PDB entry 8FS3 | electron microscopy, 2.93 A resolution | chains G and H of the 10 polymer chains in the assembly

# Chain G
Name: DNA damage checkpoint control protein RAD17
Source organism: Saccharomyces cerevisiae
Reference sequence: A0A8H4BW58 (A0A8H4BW58_YEASX); residues 1-401 here = UniProt positions 1-401
Sequence (401 residues; row label = number of the first residue in the row):
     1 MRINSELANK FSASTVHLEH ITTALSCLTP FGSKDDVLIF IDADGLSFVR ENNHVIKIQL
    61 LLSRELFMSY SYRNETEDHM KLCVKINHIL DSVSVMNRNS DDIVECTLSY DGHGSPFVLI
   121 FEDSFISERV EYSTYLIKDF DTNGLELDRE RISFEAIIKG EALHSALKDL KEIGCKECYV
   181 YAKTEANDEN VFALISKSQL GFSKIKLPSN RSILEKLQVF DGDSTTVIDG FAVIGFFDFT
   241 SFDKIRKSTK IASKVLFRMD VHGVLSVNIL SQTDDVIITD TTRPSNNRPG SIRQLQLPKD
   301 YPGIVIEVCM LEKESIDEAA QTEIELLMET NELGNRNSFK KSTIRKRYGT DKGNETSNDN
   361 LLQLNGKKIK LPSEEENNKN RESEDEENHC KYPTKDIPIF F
Disordered / not traced: 1-8, 100-101, 138-143, 273-301, 331-401

# Chain H
Name: DDC1 isoform 1
Source organism: Saccharomyces cerevisiae
Reference sequence: A0A8H4BUG7 (A0A8H4BUG7_YEASX); residue numbers follow UniProt; this construct covers 1-612
Sequence (612 residues; each row starts with the number of its first residue):
     1 MSFKATITES GKQNIWFRAI YVLSTIQDDI KITVTTNELI AWSMNETDTT LCQVRFQKSF
    61 FEEYEFKPHE IVFGENGVQV IEDTYGNSHK LYSFRVNGRH LTTISRKPDG DGIKSFTIAV
   121 NNTSTCPESL ANRLIVVIEM DSLIVKEYCP QFQPIKYDPI IINLKYKRRF LDVFGTAASD
   181 RNPQEPLDPK LLDVFTNTER ELTSALFNEE VESDIRKRNQ LTAADEINYI CCNSTLLKNF
   241 LDNCNVNVTD EVKLEINVHR LSITAFTKAV YGKNNDLLRN ALSMSNTIST LDLEHYCLFT
   301 TIEDEKQDKR SHSKRREHMK SIIFKLKDFK NFITIGPSWK TTQDGNDNIS LWFCHPGDPI
   361 LMQMQKPGVK LELVEVTDSN INDDILEGKF IKTAISGSKE EAGLKDNKES CESPLKSKTA
   421 LKRENLPHSV AGTRNSPLKV SYLTPDNGST VAKTYRNNTA RKLFVEEQSQ STNYEQDKRF
   481 RQASSVHMNM NREQSFDIGT THEVACPRNE SNSLKRSIAD ICNETEDPTQ QSTFAKRADT
   541 TVTWGKALPA ADDEVSCSNI DRKGMLKKEK LKHMQGLLNS QNDTSNHKKQ DNKEMEDGLG
   601 LTQVEKPRGI FD
Disordered / not traced: 1, 69-91, 111, 122-131, 157-226, 300-319, 342-346, 380-612

# How chain G and chain H interact
Contacting residue pairs (28; chain G residue first):
  K168(G) - D109(H)  salt bridge
  D169(G) - M140(H)
  D169(G) - K146(H)
  E172(G) - T103(H)
  E172(G) - R106(H)  salt bridge
  I173(G) - T103(H)
  Q199(G) - H100(H)
  L200(G) - H100(H)
  L200(G) - I104(H)  hydrophobic
  L200(G) - Y148(H)  hydrophobic
  L200(G) - C149(H)
  L200(G) - P150(H)  hydrophobic
  S203(G) - E147(H)  hydrogen bond (side chain-backbone)
  S203(G) - Y148(H)
  K204(G) - V145(H)
  K204(G) - K146(H)
  K204(G) - E147(H)  hydrogen bond (backbone-backbone)
  I205(G) - I144(H)  hydrophobic
  I205(G) - V145(H)
  I205(G) - K146(H)
  K206(G) - I144(H)
  K206(G) - V145(H)  hydrogen bond (backbone-backbone)
  K206(G) - E147(H)
  P208(G) - S142(H)
  P208(G) - L143(H)
  P208(G) - I144(H)
  N210(G) - S142(H)
  I213(G) - S142(H)
Other interface residues (no listed pair), chain G (19 interface residues in all): E161, A162, S165, A166, F202, L207
Other interface residues (no listed pair), chain H (17 interface residues in all): P108, G110

# Summary
19 residues of chain G face 17 of chain H across their interface, with 3 hydrogen bonds and 2 salt bridges.
Among the polar pairs are K168(G)-D109(H), E172(G)-R106(H) and S203(G)-E147(H).
Chain G is DNA damage checkpoint control protein RAD17 and chain H is DDC1 isoform 1, both from Saccharomyces
cerevisiae; the structure, Structure of S. cerevisiae Rad24-RFC loading the 9-1-1 clamp onto a 10-nt gapped
DNA in step ..., was determined by electron microscopy (same publication as 8FS4, 8FS5, 8FS6, 8FS7 and 8FS8).
